Entry 6YNW (electron microscopy, 3.10 A resolution); this record covers chains P and g of the 13 polymer chains in the assembly.

Chain P:
Molecule: subunit c
From: Tetrahymena thermophila
Notes: EC 3.6.1.34
Reference sequence: Q951A5 (Q951A5_TETTH); residue numbers follow UniProt; this construct covers 1-76
Sequence (76 residues; each row starts with the number of its first residue):
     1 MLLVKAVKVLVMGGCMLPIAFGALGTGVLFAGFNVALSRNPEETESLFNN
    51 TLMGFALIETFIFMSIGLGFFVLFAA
Unresolved in the structure: 76

Chain g:
Molecule: subunit gamma
From: Tetrahymena thermophila
Reference sequence: Q22Z05 (Q22Z05_TETTS); residue numbers follow UniProt; this construct covers 1-299
Sequence (299 residues; each row starts with the number of its first residue):
     1 MFGLASKGFINTSLVMVPQMNFGANLKQLKIRMKAIGSIKKITKAMKMVA
    51 ASKMKAETSRLENGRNFAVGSVQKMLENESYVQKKKSTTAPKSTLLVPIT
   101 SDKGLCGSVNSSIVREVKRLALNNRSAFGLLPVGEKGSSGLSRPFPDLLK
   151 SSIVNIQNVNFPTAAAIAHQVSTQGAGYDQVTLIYNHFKNAISYVVKHQE
   201 LLPRAQFLNLFKYVTRHEAVEPELEYSKNYFFELYMASSVYNALLNSSAS
   251 EQASRMNAMENASKNAGEILSKLTLDYNKARQAKITMELIEIISGASIV
Unresolved in the structure: 1-40, 265-299

How chain P and chain g interact:
Contacting residue pairs (6; chain P residue first):
  Arg39(P) with Val214(g)
  Asn40(P) with Tyr81(g)
  Glu42(P) with Tyr81(g); Lys85(g), salt bridge; Tyr213(g)
  Glu43(P) with Tyr81(g), hydrogen bond
Other interface residues (no listed pair), chain g (6 interface residues in all): Thr215, Leu224

In short:
4 residues of chain P and 6 residues of chain g are in contact, with 1 hydrogen bond and 1 salt bridge. Among
the polar pairs are Glu42(P)-Lys85(g) and Glu43(P)-Tyr81(g).
Here chain P is subunit c and chain g is subunit gamma, both from Tetrahymena thermophila. Entry 6YNW (Cryo-EM
structure of Tetrahymena thermophila mitochondrial ATP synthase - central stalk/cring) was determined by
electron microscopy (same publication as 6YNV, 6YNX, 6YNY, 6YNZ and 6YO0).
